Entry 5VPF (X-ray diffraction, 2.69 A resolution); this record covers chains A and F of the 4 polymer chains in the assembly.

== Chain A ==
Protein: Protein fosB
Source organism: Homo sapiens
Reference sequence: P53539 (FOSB_HUMAN); residue numbers follow UniProt; this construct covers 153-219
Amino-acid sequence (68 residues; row label = number of the first residue in the row):
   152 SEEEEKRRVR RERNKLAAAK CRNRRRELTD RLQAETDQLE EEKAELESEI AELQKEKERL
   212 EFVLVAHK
Not modelled in the structure: 219
Construct notes: expression tag (152)

== Chain F ==
Molecule: 19-nt DNA strand
Sequence (19 nucleotides; each row starts with the number of its first residue):
     1 CGTCGGTGAG TCACCGACG

== How chain A and chain F interact ==
Residue-residue contacts - 11 pairs, chain A then chain F:
  Arg161(A) - DC14(F)  base contact
  Arg162(A) - DT11(F)  phosphate contact
  Arg162(A) - DC12(F)  phosphate contact
  Asn165(A) - DT11(F)  base contact
  Asn165(A) - DC12(F)  hydrogen bond to the base
  Lys166(A) - DG10(F)  phosphate contact
  Lys166(A) - DT11(F)  base contact
  Ala169(A) - DT11(F)  base contact
  Arg173(A) - DA9(F)  salt bridge to the phosphate
  Arg173(A) - DG10(F)  salt bridge to the phosphate
  Arg177(A) - DG8(F)  salt bridge to the phosphate
Interface residues without a listed pair, chain F (7 interface residues in all): DA13

== Summary ==
The chain A/chain F interface involves 7 residues from each chain, with 1 hydrogen bond and 3 salt bridges.
Polar contacts include Asn165(A)-DC12(F), Arg173(A)-DA9(F) and Arg173(A)-DG10(F).
Chain A is Protein fosB (Homo sapiens) and chain F is a 19-nt DNA strand; the structure, Transcription factor
FosB/JunD bZIP domain in complex with cognate DNA, type-II crystal, was determined by X-ray diffraction,
deposited together with 5VPE.
